PDB entry 6R69 | electron microscopy, 3.65 A resolution | chains E and F of the 10 polymer chains in the assembly

Chain E:
Protein: Flagellar biosynthetic protein FliP
From: Salmonella enterica subsp. enterica
Reference sequence: G5QE81 (G5QE81_SALRU); residue numbers follow UniProt; this construct covers 1-245
Amino-acid sequence (245 residues; numbered 1 to 245; the number before each row is that of its first residue):
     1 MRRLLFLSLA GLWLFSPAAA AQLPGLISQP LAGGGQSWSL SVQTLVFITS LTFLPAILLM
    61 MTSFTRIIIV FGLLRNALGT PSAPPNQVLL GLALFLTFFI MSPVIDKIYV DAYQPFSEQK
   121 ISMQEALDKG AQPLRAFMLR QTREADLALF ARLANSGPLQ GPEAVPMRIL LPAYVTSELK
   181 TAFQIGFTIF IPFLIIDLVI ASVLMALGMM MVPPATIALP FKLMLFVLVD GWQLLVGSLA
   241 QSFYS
Not modelled in the structure: 1-42

Chain F:
Protein: Flagellar biosynthetic protein FliR
From: Salmonella enterica subsp. enterica serovar Typhimurium
Reference sequence: P54702 (FLIR_SALTY); residues 1-264 here = UniProt positions 1-264
Amino-acid sequence (303 residues; each row starts with the number of its first residue):
     1 MIQVTSEQWL YWLHLYFWPL LRVLALISTA PILSERAIPK RVKLGLGIMI TLVIAPSLPA
    61 NDTPLFSIAA LWLAMQQILI GIALGFTMQF AFAAVRTAGE FIGLQMGLSF ATFVDPGSHL
   121 NMPVLARIMD MLAMLLFLTF NGHLWLISLL VDTFHTLPIG SNPVNSNAFM ALARAGGLIF
   181 LNGLMLALPV ITLLLTLNLA LGLLNRMAPQ LSIFVIGFPL TLTVGIMLMA ALMPLIAPFC
   241 EHLFSEIFNL LADIVSEMPI NNNPENLYFQ GQFGSWSHPQ FEKGGGSGGG SGGGSWSHPQ
   301 FEK
Not modelled in the structure: 1-4, 263-303
Sequence notes: expression tag (265-303)

How chain E and chain F interact:
Pairs across the interface (50):
  T80(E) with E100(F); L104(F); H119(F)
  P81(E) with H119(F)
  S82(E) with T97(F); E100(F), hydrogen bond (backbone-side chain); F101(F)
  P84(E) with R96(F)
  Q87(E) with P31(F); I32(F); F86(F); Q89(F); R96(F), hydrogen bond
  V88(E) with A93(F), hydrophobic
  G91(E) with F86(F)
  L92(E) with F90(F), hydrophobic; G176(F)
  F95(E) with I82(F), hydrophobic; A83(F), hydrophobic; F169(F), hydrophobic; L172(F), hydrophobic; A173(F), hydrophobic
  F98(E) with M75(F), hydrophobic; L79(F), hydrophobic; F169(F), hydrophobic
  F99(E) with M170(F), hydrophobic
  S102(E) with S166(F)
  Y109(E) with W72(F), hydrophobic; S161(F), hydrogen bond (side chain-backbone)
  Y113(E) with W72(F)
  L207(E) with R206(F)
  M209(E) with G202(F); R206(F)
  V212(E) with N205(F)
  P213(E) with I213(F)
  L219(E) with F101(F), hydrophobic; L104(F), hydrophobic
  P220(E) with Q105(F); I191(F), hydrophobic; L195(F), hydrophobic
  L223(E) with F101(F), hydrophobic; F180(F), hydrophobic; L184(F), hydrophobic
  F226(E) with F180(F), hydrophobic
  V227(E) with L184(F), hydrophobic
  W232(E) with A173(F), hydrogen bond (side chain-backbone); R174(F); G176(F); G177(F)
  Q233(E) with R174(F)
Interface residues without a listed pair, chain E (37 interface residues in all): L78, A83, N86, L90, L96, I105, G208, M211, T216, I217, M224, V236
Interface residues without a listed pair, chain F (46 interface residues in all): A69, T87, S109, N162, N165, N167, L181, N198, L199, P209, S212

In short:
37 residues of chain E face 46 of chain F across their interface; the contacts include 4 hydrogen bonds. Polar
contacts include S82(E)-E100(F), Q87(E)-R96(F) and Y109(E)-S161(F).
Here chain E is Flagellar biosynthetic protein FliP (Salmonella enterica subsp. enterica) and chain F is
Flagellar biosynthetic protein FliR (Salmonella enterica subsp. enterica serovar Typhimurium). Entry 6R69
(Improved map of the FliPQR complex that forms the core of the Salmonella type III secretion ...) was
determined by electron microscopy (same publication as 6R6B).
